PDB entry 5ET4 | X-ray diffraction, 2.10 A resolution | chains A and B of the 4 polymer chains in the assembly

Chain A (and B):
Molecule: Ribonuclease pancreatic
Organism: Bos taurus
Notes: EC 3.1.27.5; chain B of this document is another copy of the same molecule, construct and numbering; everything in this record applies to it too
Reference sequence: P61823 (RNAS1_BOVIN); residues 1-124 here correspond to UniProt positions 27-150 (UniProt number = residue number + 26)
Sequence (124 residues; numbered 1 to 124; the number before each row is that of its first residue):
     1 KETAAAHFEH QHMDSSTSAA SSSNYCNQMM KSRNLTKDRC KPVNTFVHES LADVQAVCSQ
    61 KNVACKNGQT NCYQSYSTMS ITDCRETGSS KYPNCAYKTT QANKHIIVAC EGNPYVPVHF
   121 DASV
Cystine bridges: Cys26-Cys84, Cys40-Cys95, Cys58-Cys110, Cys65-Cys72
Sequence notes: engineered mutation His7 (Lys33 in P61823), His10 (Arg36 in P61823)
Small-molecule neighbours: cytidine-3'-monophosphate (C3P): Gln11, His12, Lys41, Val43, Asn44, Thr45, Lys66, Asp83, His119, Phe120, Asp121, Ala122, Ser123
Swiss-Prot annotation at these positions:
  - active site: His12 (Proton acceptor), His119 (Proton donor)
  - binding site (substrate): Lys41 to Thr45, Lys66, Arg85
  - glycosylation: Lys1 (N-linked (Glc) (glycation) lysine), Asn34 (N-linked (GlcNAc...) asparagine), Lys37 (N-linked (Glc) (glycation) lysine), Lys41 (N-linked (Glc) (glycation) lysine)

How chain A and chain B interact:
Contacting residue pairs - 41 pairs, chain A then chain B:
  Pro42(A) with Cys65(B); Lys66(B); Gly68(B)
  Val43(A) with Lys66(B)
  Lys61(A) with Lys98(B)
  Asn62(A) with Gly88(B), hydrogen bond (backbone-backbone)
  Val63(A) with Arg85(B); Glu86(B); Gly88(B)
  Ala64(A) with Arg85(B), hydrogen bond (backbone-side chain); Glu86(B), hydrogen bond (backbone-backbone)
  Cys65(A) with Pro42(B); Arg85(B)
  Lys66(A) with Pro42(B); Arg85(B)
  Gly68(A) with Pro42(B)
  Thr70(A) with Gly88(B)
  Gln74(A) with Lys98(B), hydrogen bond
  Asp83(A) with Val124(B)
  Arg85(A) with Val63(B); Ala64(B), hydrogen bond (side chain-backbone); Cys65(B); Lys66(B); Ile107(B); Asp121(B), salt bridge; Ala122(B)
  Glu86(A) with Val63(B); Ala64(B), hydrogen bond (backbone-backbone)
  Thr87(A) with Ala64(B)
  Gly88(A) with Asn62(B), hydrogen bond (backbone-backbone); Val63(B); Ala64(B); Thr70(B)
  Lys98(A) with Lys61(B); Gln74(B)
  Lys104(A) with Val124(B)
  Ile107(A) with Arg85(B)
  Asp121(A) with Arg85(B), salt bridge
  Ala122(A) with Arg85(B)
  Val124(A) with Asp83(B); Lys104(B)
Interface residues without a listed pair, chain A (25 interface residues in all): Asn67, Ser89, Thr100
Interface residues without a listed pair, chain B (25 interface residues in all): Val43, Asn67, Thr87, Ser89, Ser123

In short:
The chain A/chain B interface involves 25 residues from each chain, with 7 hydrogen bonds and 2 salt bridges.
Polar pairs include Arg85(A)-Asp121(B), Ala64(A)-Arg85(B) and Gln74(A)-Lys98(B). Ligands of chain A:
cytidine-3'-monophosphate.
Chain A and chain B are both Ribonuclease pancreatic (Bos taurus); the structure, Structure of RNase
A-K7H/R10H in complex with 3'-CMP, was determined by X-ray diffraction together with 6ENP, 5OAB and 5OGH from
the same study.
